Entry 7PHP (electron microscopy, 3.47 A resolution); this record covers chains L and N of the 5 polymer chains in the assembly.

== Chain L ==
Name: NabFab LC
Organism: synthetic construct
Chain sequence (215 residues; each row starts with the number of its first residue; numbering starts at 0):
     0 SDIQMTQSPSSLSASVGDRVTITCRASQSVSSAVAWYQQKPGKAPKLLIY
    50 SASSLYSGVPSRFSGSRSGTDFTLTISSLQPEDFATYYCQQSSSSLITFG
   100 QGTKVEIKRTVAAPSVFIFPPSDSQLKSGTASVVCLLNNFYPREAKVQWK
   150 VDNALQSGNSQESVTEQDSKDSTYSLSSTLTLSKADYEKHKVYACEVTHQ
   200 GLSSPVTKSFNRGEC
Not modelled in the structure: 0-3, 212-214
Disulfide bonds: Cys23-Cys88, Cys134-Cys194

== Chain N ==
Name: NorM-Nb17_4
Organism: synthetic construct
Chain sequence (132 residues; each row starts with the number of its first residue; a row labelled like 82a-82c holds insertion residues (82a, then the next letters in order)):
     1 QRQLVESGGGLVQPGGSLRLSCAASGIIFKINDMGWFRQAPGKEREGVAG
    51 ITSGGRTNYADSVKGRFIISRDNVKNTVYLQM
82a-82c NSL
    83 EPEDTAVYYCKSDGLISY
100a-100f AASQLS
   101 TYWGKGTPVTVSSHHHHHHEPEA
Not modelled in the structure: 114-123
Disulfide bonds: Cys22-Cys92

== Interface between chain L and chain N ==
Residue-residue contacts (6; chain L residue first):
  Tyr49(L) - Pro41(N)
  Tyr49(L) - Thr87(N)
  Ser50(L) - Thr110(N)
  Ser52(L) - Ser112(N)
  Tyr55(L) - Gly42(N)
  Ser56(L) - Lys43(N)
Other interface residues (no listed pair), chain L (6 interface residues in all): Ser53
Other interface residues (no listed pair), chain N (7 interface residues in all): Val111

== Summary ==
The interface between chain L and chain N involves 6 residues on one side and 7 on the other.
Chain L is NabFab LC and chain N is NorM-Nb17_4, both from synthetic construct; the structure, Structure of
Multidrug and Toxin Compound Extrusion (MATE) transporter NorM by NabFab-fiducial assisted cryo-EM, was
determined by electron microscopy, deposited together with 7PHQ, 7PIJ and 7RTH.
